6V7R - chains C and D; structure by X-ray diffraction, 1.55 A resolution.

# Chain C
Name: Small ubiquitin-related modifier 1
Source organism: Homo sapiens
Reference sequence: P63165 (SUMO1_HUMAN); residues 17-97 here = UniProt positions 17-97
Chain sequence (83 residues; numbered 15 to 97; the number before each row is that of its first residue):
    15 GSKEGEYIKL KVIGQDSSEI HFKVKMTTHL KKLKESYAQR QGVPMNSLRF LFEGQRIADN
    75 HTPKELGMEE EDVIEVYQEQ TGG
Not modelled in the structure: 15-19, 94-97
Construct notes: expression tag (15-16); engineered mutation Ala52 (Cys in P63165)
Modified / non-standard residues: Lys37 (N(6)-acetyllysine; ALY)
Swiss-Prot annotation at these positions:
  - region: Lys37 to Met40 (Microbial infection: Interaction with Tula hantavirus)
  - site: Phe36 (Interaction with PIAS2)
  - modified residue: Ser32 (Phosphoserine)
  - cross-link: Lys17 (Glycyl lysine isopeptide (Lys-Gly) (interchain with G-Cter in SUMO2)), Lys23 (Glycyl lysine isopeptide (Lys-Gly) (interchain with G-Cter in SUMO2)), Lys25 (Glycyl lysine isopeptide (Lys-Gly) (interchain with G-Cter in SUMO1)), Lys37 (Glycyl lysine isopeptide (Lys-Gly) (interchain with G-Cter in SUMO2)), Lys39 (Glycyl lysine isopeptide (Lys-Gly) (interchain with G-Cter in SUMO2)), Lys45 (Glycyl lysine isopeptide (Lys-Gly) (interchain with G-Cter in SUMO2)), Lys46 (Glycyl lysine isopeptide (Lys-Gly) (interchain with G-Cter in SUMO2)), Gly97 (Glycyl lysine isopeptide (Gly-Lys) (interchain with K-? in acceptor proteins))
  - mutagenesis: Phe36 (F36A: Abolishes binding to PIAS2), Gly97 (G97A: Abolishes sumoylation of ZBED1)

# Chain D
Name: Protein PIAS
Source organism: Homo sapiens
Chain sequence (13 residues; numbered 3 to 15; the number before each row is that of its first residue):
     3 GSGEAEERII SLD
Not modelled in the structure: 3-4, 15

# Chain C / chain D interface
Pairs across the interface (16; chain C residue first):
  Ser32(C) with Arg10(D)
  Glu33(C) with Arg10(D), hydrogen bond (backbone-side chain)
  Ile34(C) with Arg10(D); Ile12(D), hydrophobic
  His35(C) with Arg10(D), hydrogen bond (backbone-backbone); Ile11(D); Ile12(D), hydrogen bond (backbone-backbone)
  Phe36(C) with Ile12(D); Leu14(D), hydrophobic
  Lys37(C) with Ile11(D); Ile12(D), hydrogen bond (backbone-backbone); Ser13(D); Leu14(D), hydrogen bond (backbone-backbone)
  Val38(C) with Leu14(D), hydrophobic
  Leu47(C) with Leu14(D), hydrophobic
  Arg54(C) with Ile12(D)
Also at the interface, not in a pair above, chain C (12 interface residues in all): Lys23, Lys46, Ser50
Also at the interface, not in a pair above, chain D (6 interface residues in all): Glu9

# In short
12 residues of chain C face 6 of chain D across their interface, with 5 hydrogen bonds. Polar contacts include
Glu33(C)-Arg10(D), His35(C)-Arg10(D) and His35(C)-Ile12(D). Curated annotation (UniProt) lists 2 mutagenesis
sites on chain C.
Here chain C is Small ubiquitin-related modifier 1 and chain D is Protein PIAS, both from Homo sapiens. Entry
6V7R (Crystal structure of K37-acetylated SUMO1 in complex with PIAS-SIM2) was determined by X-ray diffraction
(same publication as 6V7P, 6V7Q and 6V7S).
